Entry 8H7G (electron microscopy, 3.70 A resolution); this record covers chains H and M of the 14 polymer chains in the assembly.

# Chain H
Molecule: TAF5-like RNA polymerase II p300/CBP-associated factor-associated factor 65 kDa subunit 5L
From: Homo sapiens
UniProt: O75529 (TAF5L_HUMAN); numbering as in UniProt (aligned over 1-589)
Sequence (589 residues; each row starts with the number of its first residue):
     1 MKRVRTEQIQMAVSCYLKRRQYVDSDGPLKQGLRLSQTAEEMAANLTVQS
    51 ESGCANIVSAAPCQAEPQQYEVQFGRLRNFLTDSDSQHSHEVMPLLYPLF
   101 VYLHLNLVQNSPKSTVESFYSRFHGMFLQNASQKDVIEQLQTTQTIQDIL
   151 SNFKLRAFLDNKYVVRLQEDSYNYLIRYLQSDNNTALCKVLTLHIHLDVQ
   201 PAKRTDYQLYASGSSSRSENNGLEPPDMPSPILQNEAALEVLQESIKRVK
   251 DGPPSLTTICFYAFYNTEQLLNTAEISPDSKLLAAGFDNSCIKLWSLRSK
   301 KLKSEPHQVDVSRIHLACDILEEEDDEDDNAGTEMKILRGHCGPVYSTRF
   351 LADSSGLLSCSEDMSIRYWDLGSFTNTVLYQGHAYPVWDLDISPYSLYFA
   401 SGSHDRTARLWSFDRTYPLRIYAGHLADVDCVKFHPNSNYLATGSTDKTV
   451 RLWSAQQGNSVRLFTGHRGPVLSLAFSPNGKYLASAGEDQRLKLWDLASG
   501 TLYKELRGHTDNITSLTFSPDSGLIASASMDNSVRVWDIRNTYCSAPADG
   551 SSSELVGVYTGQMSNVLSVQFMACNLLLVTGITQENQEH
Not modelled in the structure: 1, 25-33, 127-132, 202-234, 251-252, 324-330, 541-551, 584-589

# Chain M
Molecule: Transcription initiation factor TFIID subunit 9
From: Homo sapiens
UniProt: Q16594 (TAF9_HUMAN); residue numbers follow UniProt; this construct covers 1-264
Sequence (264 residues; numbered 1 to 264; the number before each row is that of its first residue):
     1 MESGKTASPKSMPKDAQMMAQILKDMGITEYEPRVINQMLEFAFRYVTTI
    51 LDDAKIYSSHAKKATVDADDVRLAIQCRADQSFTSPPPRDFLLDIARQRN
   101 QTPLPLIKPYSGPRLPPDRYCLTAPNYRLKSLQKKASTSAGRITVPRLSV
   151 GSVTSRPSTPTLGTPTPQTMSVSTKVGTPMSLTGQRFTVQMPTSQSPAVK
   201 ASIPATSAVQNVLINPSLIGSKNILITTNMMSSQNTANESSNALKRKRED
   251 DDDDDDDDDDYDNL
Not modelled in the structure: 1-12, 132-264
UniProt features mapped onto this chain:
  - DNA-binding region: Tyr120 to Ser137
  - modified residue: Lys5 (N6-acetyllysine), Ser149 (Phosphoserine), Ser152 (Phosphoserine), Ser155 (Phosphoserine), Ser158 (Phosphoserine), Thr159 (Phosphothreonine), Thr161 (Phosphothreonine), Thr164 (Phosphothreonine), Thr178 (Phosphothreonine), Ser181 (Phosphoserine), Ser196 (Phosphoserine)

# Interface between chain H and chain M
Contacting residue pairs (40; chain H residue first):
  Pro201(H) with Leu106(M), hydrophobic
  Val309(H) with Ala124(M)
  Val311(H) with Leu122(M)
  His315(H) with Leu129(M)
  Ile320(H) with Lys130(M)
  Leu321(H) with Leu129(M), hydrophobic; Ser131(M)
  Leu351(H) with Pro113(M), hydrophobic
  Thr377(H) with Cys121(M); Leu122(M), hydrogen bond (backbone-backbone)
  Val378(H) with Pro116(M), hydrophobic
  Leu379(H) with Leu122(M), hydrophobic
  Ser396(H) with Pro113(M)
  Tyr398(H) with Leu104(M); Pro105(M)
  His404(H) with Pro86(M)
  Asp405(H) with Leu92(M)
  Arg406(H) with Pro88(M)
  Thr407(H) with Leu92(M)
  Phe413(H) with Pro113(M), hydrophobic; Arg114(M); Leu115(M); Pro116(M)
  Asp414(H) with Arg114(M); Leu115(M); Pro116(M); Pro117(M)
  Arg415(H) with Pro105(M)
  Pro418(H) with Arg99(M), hydrogen bond (backbone-side chain)
  Leu419(H) with Arg99(M)
  Arg420(H) with Thr102(M), hydrogen bond (side chain-backbone); Pro103(M), hydrogen bond (side chain-backbone); Leu104(M)
  Ile421(H) with Ile95(M), hydrophobic; Ala96(M); Arg99(M)
  Ala423(H) with Leu92(M); Leu93(M), hydrophobic
  Gln456(H) with Leu104(M)
  Gln457(H) with Asn100(M)
Interface residues without a listed pair, chain H (38 interface residues in all): Leu316, Asp319, Ser355, Tyr368, Asn376, Tyr380, Leu397, Arg409, Thr416, Tyr417, Gly424, Leu426
Interface residues without a listed pair, chain M (28 interface residues in all): Arg89, Ile107, Tyr120, Thr123

# In short
38 residues of chain H face 28 of chain M across their interface, with 4 hydrogen bonds. Polar contacts
include Pro418(H)-Arg99(M), Arg420(H)-Thr102(M) and Arg420(H)-Pro103(M).
Chain H is TAF5-like RNA polymerase II p300/CBP-associated factor-associated factor 65 kDa subunit 5L and
chain M is Transcription initiation factor TFIID subunit 9, both from Homo sapiens; the structure, Cryo-EM
structure of the human SAGA complex, was determined by electron microscopy.
